PDB entry 2OZM | X-ray diffraction, 2.86 A resolution | chains P and A of the 3 polymer chains in the assembly

Chain P:
Molecule: Primer DNA
Sequence (14 nucleotides; numbered 1 to 14; the number before each row is that of its first residue):
     1 GCGGCTGTCATAAX
Modified / non-standard residues: DDG (2',3'-dideoxy-guanosine-5'-monophosphate) at position 14

Chain A:
Protein: DNA polymerase
Source organism: Enterobacteria phage RB69
Notes: EC 2.7.7.7
UniProt: Q38087 (DPOL_BPR69); residue numbers follow UniProt; this construct covers 1-903
Chain sequence (903 residues; numbered 1 to 903; the number before each row is that of its first residue):
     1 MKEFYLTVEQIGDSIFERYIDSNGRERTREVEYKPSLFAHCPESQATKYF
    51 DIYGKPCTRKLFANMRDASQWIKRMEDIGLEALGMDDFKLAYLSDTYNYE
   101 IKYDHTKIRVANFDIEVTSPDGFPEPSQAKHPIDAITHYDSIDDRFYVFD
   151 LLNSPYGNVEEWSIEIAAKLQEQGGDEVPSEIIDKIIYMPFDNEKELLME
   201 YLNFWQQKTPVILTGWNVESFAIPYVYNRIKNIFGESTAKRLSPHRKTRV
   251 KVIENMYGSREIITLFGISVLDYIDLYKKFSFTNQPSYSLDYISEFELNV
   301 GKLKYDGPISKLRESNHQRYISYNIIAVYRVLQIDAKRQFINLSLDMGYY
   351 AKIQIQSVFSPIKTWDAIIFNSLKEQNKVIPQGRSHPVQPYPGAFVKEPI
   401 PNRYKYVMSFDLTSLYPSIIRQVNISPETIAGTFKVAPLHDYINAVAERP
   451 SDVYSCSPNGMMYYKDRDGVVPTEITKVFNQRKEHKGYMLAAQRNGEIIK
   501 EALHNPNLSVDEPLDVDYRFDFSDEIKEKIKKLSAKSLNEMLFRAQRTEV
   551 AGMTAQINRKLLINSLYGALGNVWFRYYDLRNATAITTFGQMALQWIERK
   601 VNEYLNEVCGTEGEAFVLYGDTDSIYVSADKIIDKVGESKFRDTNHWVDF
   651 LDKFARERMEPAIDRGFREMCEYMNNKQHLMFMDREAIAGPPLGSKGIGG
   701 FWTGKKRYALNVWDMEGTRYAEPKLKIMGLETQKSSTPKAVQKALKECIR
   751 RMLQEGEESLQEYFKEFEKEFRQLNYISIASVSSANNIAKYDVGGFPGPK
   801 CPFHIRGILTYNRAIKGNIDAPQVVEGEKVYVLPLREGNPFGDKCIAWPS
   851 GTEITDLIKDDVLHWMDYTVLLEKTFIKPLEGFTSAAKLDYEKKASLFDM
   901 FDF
Construct notes: engineered mutation Ala222 (Asp in Q38087), Ala327 (Asp in Q38087)
Curated features (UniProtKB/Swiss-Prot):
  - region: Thr248 to Thr264 (Beta hairpin), Lys705 to Tyr708 (Binding of DNA in B-conformation), Leu897 to Phe903 (Interaction with the polymerase clamp)
  - binding site (Mg(2+)): Asp114, Glu116, Asp411, Leu412, Asp623
  - binding site (substrate): Ser414 to Tyr416, Arg482, Lys560
  - site: Asp621 (Optimization of metal coordination by the polymerase active site), Lys706 (Optimization of metal coordination by the polymerase active site), Asp714 (Essential for viral replication)
  - mutagenesis: Leu415 (L415A/G: Decreases base selectivity by several hundred fold; L415G/F: Increased misinsertion, increased mismatch extension and inefficient proofreading; L415M: No effect on base selectivity), Leu561 (L561A: No effect on the ability to recognize damaged DNA. Increase in probability of nucleotide incorporation), Ser565 (S565G: Increased incorporation efficiency of correct dNMPs; when associated with A-567), Tyr567 (Y567A: Inserts both dCMP and dAMP opposite 8-oxoG rapidly and with equal efficiency. 100-fold increase of dAMP and dGMP when situated opposite guanidinohydantoin ...), Asp621 (D621A: Drastic decrease in the efficiency of incorporation of dGMP), Lys706 (K706A: Almost complete loss of polymerase activity), Asp714 (D714A: Complete loss of viral replication)
Metal / ion sites: Mg2+: Asp411, Leu412, Asp623 (together with N5P)
Ligand contacts: N5P: Asp411, Leu412, Thr413, Ser414, Leu415, Tyr416, Pro417, Arg482, Lys486, Lys560, Leu561, Asn564, Ser565, Tyr567, Gly568, Thr622, Asp623

How chain P and chain A interact:
Residue-residue contacts - 26 pairs, chain P then chain A:
  DC9(P) with Lys790(A), salt bridge to the phosphate; Tyr791(A), hydrogen bond to the phosphate
  DA10(P) with Ser783(A), sugar contact; Ser784(A), sugar contact; Asn786(A), phosphate contact; His804(A), salt bridge to the phosphate
  DT11(P) with Asn284(A), sugar contact; Lys734(A), sugar contact; Ser736(A), sugar contact; Val782(A), phosphate contact; Ser783(A), phosphate contact; Ser784(A), hydrogen bond to the phosphate
  DA12(P) with Asn284(A), hydrogen bond to the phosphate; Gly729(A), phosphate contact; Gln733(A), sugar contact; Lys734(A), phosphate contact; Ser735(A), hydrogen bond to the phosphate
  DA13(P) with Asp621(A), phosphate contact; Lys706(A), hydrogen bond to the base; Met728(A), phosphate contact; Gly729(A), hydrogen bond to the phosphate; Gln733(A), phosphate contact
  DDG_14(P) with Asp621(A), phosphate contact; Thr622(A), sugar contact; Tyr708(A), hydrogen bond to the phosphate; Met728(A), phosphate contact
Interface residues without a listed pair, chain P (7 interface residues in all): DT8
Interface residues without a listed pair, chain A (23 interface residues in all): Tyr626, Ile727, Asn787, Pro802, Lys829

In short:
7 residues of chain P face 23 of chain A across their interface; the contacts include 7 hydrogen bonds and 2
salt bridges. Polar contacts include DA13(P)-Lys706(A), DC9(P)-Tyr791(A) and DT11(P)-Ser784(A). Chain A binds
N5P.
Chain P is Primer DNA and chain A is DNA polymerase (Enterobacteria phage RB69); the structure, Crystal
structure of RB69 gp43 in complex with DNA with 5-NITP opposite an abasic site analog, was determined by X-ray
diffraction together with 2OYQ, 2OZS and 2P5G from the same study.
